Entry 4BY9 (solution NMR); this record covers chains A and J of the 18 polymer chains in the assembly.

[Chain A]
Molecule: Ssr26
Sequence (72 nucleotides; numbered 1 to 72; the number before each row is that of its first residue):
     1 GCGAGCAAUGAUGAGUGAUGGGCGAACUGAGCUCGAAAGAGCAAUGAUGA
    51 GUGAUGGGCGAACUGAGCUCGC

[Chain J]
Molecule: 50S ribosomal protein L7AE
Organism: Pyrococcus furiosus
Reference sequence: Q8U160 (RL7A_PYRFU); residues 1-121 here correspond to UniProt positions 3-123 (UniProt number = residue number + 2)
Amino-acid sequence (121 residues; row label = number of the first residue in the row):
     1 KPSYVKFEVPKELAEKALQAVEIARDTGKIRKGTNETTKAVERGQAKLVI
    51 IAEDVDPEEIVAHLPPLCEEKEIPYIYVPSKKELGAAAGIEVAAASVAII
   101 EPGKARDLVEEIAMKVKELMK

[How chain A and chain J interact]
Contacting residue pairs - 37 pairs, chain A then chain J:
  G24(A) - Arg43(J)  phosphate contact
  A25(A) - Arg43(J)  phosphate contact
  A26(A) - Arg31(J)  base contact
  A26(A) - Arg43(J)  phosphate contact
  A26(A) - Gln45(J)  base contact
  A26(A) - Ile100(J)  base contact
  C27(A) - Arg43(J)  phosphate contact
  U28(A) - Arg31(J)  phosphate contact
  U28(A) - Lys39(J)  base contact
  G29(A) - Arg31(J)  base contact
  G29(A) - Lys32(J)  sugar contact
  G29(A) - Glu36(J)  sugar contact
  G29(A) - Lys39(J)  base contact
  A30(A) - Lys32(J)  phosphate contact
  A43(A) - Glu91(J)  base contact
  A43(A) - Val92(J)  base contact
  A44(A) - Lys32(J)  base contact
  A44(A) - Gly33(J)  phosphate contact
  A44(A) - Ile90(J)  sugar contact
  A44(A) - Val92(J)  base contact
  A44(A) - Ala93(J)  sugar contact
  A44(A) - Ala94(J)  sugar contact
  U45(A) - Gly33(J)  phosphate contact
  U45(A) - Thr34(J)  phosphate contact
  U45(A) - Val55(J)  base contact
  U45(A) - Asp56(J)  base contact
  U45(A) - Pro57(J)  base contact
  U45(A) - Ile60(J)  sugar contact
  U45(A) - Lys81(J)  base contact
  U45(A) - Ala93(J)  phosphate contact
  U45(A) - Ala94(J)  phosphate contact
  U45(A) - Ala95(J)  phosphate contact
  G46(A) - Lys32(J)  base contact
  G46(A) - Gly33(J)  base contact
  G46(A) - Thr34(J)  base contact
  G46(A) - Asn35(J)  base contact
  G46(A) - Glu36(J)  base contact
Other interface residues (no listed pair), chain J (23 interface residues in all): Asp54, Ser96

[Overview]
11 residues of chain A face 23 of chain J across their interface.
Chain A is Ssr26 and chain J is 50S ribosomal protein L7AE (Pyrococcus furiosus); the structure, The structure
of the Box CD enzyme reveals regulation of rRNA methylation, was determined by solution NMR.
